Entry 8SAX (electron microscopy, 4.00 A resolution); this record covers chains K and L of the 12 polymer chains in the assembly.

# Chain K
Molecule: DH270.UCA heavy chain
Source organism: Homo sapiens
Sequence (127 residues; row label = number of the first residue in the row):
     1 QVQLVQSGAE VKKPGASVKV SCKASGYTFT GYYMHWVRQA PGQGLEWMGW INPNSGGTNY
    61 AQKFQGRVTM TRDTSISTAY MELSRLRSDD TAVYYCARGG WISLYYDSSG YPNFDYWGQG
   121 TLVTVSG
Disulfide bonds: C22-C96

# Chain L
Molecule: DH270.UCA light chain
Source organism: Homo sapiens
Sequence (111 residues; numbered 1 to 111; the number before each row is that of its first residue):
     1 QSALTQPASV SGSPGQSITI SCTGTSSDVG SYNLVSWYQQ HPGKAPKLMI YEVSKRPSGV
    61 SNRFSGSKSG NTASLTISGL QAEDEADYYC CSYAGSSTVI FGGGTKLTVL G
Disulfide bonds: C22-C90

# How chain K and chain L interact
Contacting residue pairs (26):
  Q39(K) - Q40(L)  hydrogen bond
  G44(K) - G103(L)
  L45(K) - Q40(L)
  L45(K) - Y89(L)  hydrophobic
  L45(K) - F101(L)  hydrophobic
  W47(K) - S97(L)
  W47(K) - T98(L)
  W47(K) - V99(L)
  W50(K) - S97(L)
  N59(K) - S97(L)  hydrogen bond
  K63(K) - Q1(L)
  S109(K) - S97(L)
  G110(K) - Y93(L)
  Y111(K) - L34(L)  hydrophobic
  P112(K) - L34(L)
  P112(K) - S36(L)
  P112(K) - Y38(L)  hydrogen bond (backbone-side chain)
  P112(K) - V99(L)  hydrophobic
  F114(K) - Y38(L)  hydrogen bond (backbone-side chain)
  F114(K) - L48(L)
  F114(K) - F101(L)  hydrophobic
  D115(K) - L48(L)
  W117(K) - Y38(L)
  W117(K) - A45(L)  hydrophobic
  W117(K) - P46(L)  hydrophobic
  G118(K) - A45(L)
Interface residues without a listed pair, chain K (18 interface residues in all): H35, Y95, N113
Interface residues without a listed pair, chain L (19 interface residues in all): G43, C91, S92, S96

# Overview
The interface between chain K and chain L involves 18 residues on one side and 19 on the other, with 4
hydrogen bonds. Polar contacts include Q39(K)-Q40(L), N59(K)-S97(L) and P112(K)-Y38(L).
Here chain K is DH270.UCA heavy chain and chain L is DH270.UCA light chain, both from Homo sapiens. Entry 8SAX
(CryoEM structure of DH270.UCA-CH848.10.17DT) was determined by electron microscopy (same publication as 8SAL,
8SAN, 8SAQ, 8SAR, 8SAS, 8SAT and 9 further entries).
